Entry 9FOF (electron microscopy, 2.90 A resolution); this record covers chains r and D of the 12 polymer chains in the assembly.

== Chain r (and D) ==
Name: Annexin A11
Source organism: Homo sapiens
Notes: chain D of this document is another copy of the same molecule, construct and numbering; everything in this record applies to it too
UniProt: P50995 (ANX11_HUMAN); residues 39-74 here = UniProt positions 39-74
Amino-acid sequence (36 residues; numbered 39 to 74; the number before each row is that of its first residue):
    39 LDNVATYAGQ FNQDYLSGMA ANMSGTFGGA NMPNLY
UniProt features mapped onto this chain:
  - natural variant: Asp40 (D40G: In ALS23; D40Y: In IBMWMA)

== Interface between chain r and chain D ==
Contacting residue pairs (76):
  Leu39(r) with Leu39(D); Asp40(D), hydrogen bond (backbone-backbone)
  Asp40(r) with Asp40(D)
  Asn41(r) with Asp40(D), hydrogen bond (backbone-backbone); Asn41(D), hydrogen bond; Val42(D), hydrogen bond (backbone-backbone)
  Val42(r) with Val42(D); Thr64(D)
  Ala43(r) with Val42(D), hydrogen bond (backbone-backbone); Ala43(D); Thr44(D), hydrogen bond (backbone-backbone); Thr64(D)
  Thr44(r) with Thr44(D); Ser62(D); Thr64(D), hydrogen bond
  Tyr45(r) with Thr44(D), hydrogen bond (backbone-backbone); Tyr45(D), hydrophobic; Ala46(D), hydrogen bond (backbone-backbone)
  Ala46(r) with Ala46(D)
  Gly47(r) with Ala46(D); Gly47(D); Gln48(D), hydrogen bond (backbone-backbone)
  Gln48(r) with Gln48(D); Phe49(D), hydrogen bond (backbone-backbone)
  Phe49(r) with Phe49(D), hydrophobic
  Asn50(r) with Gln48(D); Phe49(D), hydrogen bond (backbone-backbone); Asn50(D), hydrogen bond; Gln51(D), hydrogen bond (backbone-backbone); Asp52(D)
  Gln51(r) with Gln51(D), hydrogen bond; Asp52(D), hydrogen bond (backbone-side chain)
  Asp52(r) with Asp52(D), hydrogen bond (backbone-side chain); Tyr53(D), hydrogen bond (backbone-backbone)
  Tyr53(r) with Tyr53(D), hydrophobic
  Leu54(r) with Leu54(D)
  Ser55(r) with Leu54(D), hydrogen bond (backbone-backbone); Ser55(D)
  Gly56(r) with Leu54(D), hydrogen bond (backbone-backbone); Ser55(D); Gly56(D)
  Met57(r) with Leu54(D); Gly56(D), hydrogen bond (backbone-backbone); Met57(D); Ala58(D), hydrogen bond (backbone-backbone)
  Ala58(r) with Ala58(D)
  Ala59(r) with Ala58(D), hydrogen bond (backbone-backbone); Ala59(D); Asn60(D), hydrogen bond (backbone-backbone)
  Asn60(r) with Asn60(D), hydrogen bond
  Met61(r) with Asn60(D), hydrogen bond (backbone-backbone); Met61(D), hydrophobic; Ser62(D), hydrogen bond (backbone-backbone)
  Ser62(r) with Ser62(D)
  Gly63(r) with Ser62(D), hydrogen bond (backbone-backbone); Gly63(D); Thr64(D), hydrogen bond (backbone-backbone)
  Thr64(r) with Thr64(D)
  Phe65(r) with Thr64(D), hydrogen bond (backbone-backbone); Phe65(D), hydrophobic; Gly66(D), hydrogen bond (backbone-backbone)
  Gly67(r) with Gly66(D); Gly67(D)
  Ala68(r) with Gly67(D), hydrogen bond (backbone-backbone); Asn69(D), hydrogen bond (backbone-side chain)
  Asn69(r) with Asn69(D), hydrogen bond (backbone-side chain); Met70(D), hydrogen bond (backbone-backbone)
  Met70(r) with Met70(D)
  Pro71(r) with Met70(D); Pro71(D); Asn72(D), hydrogen bond (backbone-backbone)
  Asn72(r) with Asn72(D)
  Leu73(r) with Asn72(D), hydrogen bond (backbone-backbone); Leu73(D); Tyr74(D), hydrogen bond (backbone-backbone)
  Tyr74(r) with Tyr74(D), hydrophobic
Also at the interface, not in a pair above, chain r (36 interface residues in all): Gly66
Also at the interface, not in a pair above, chain D (36 interface residues in all): Ala68

== Overview ==
The chain r/chain D interface involves 36 residues from each chain, with 38 hydrogen bonds. Polar contacts
include Asn41(r)-Asn41(D), Thr44(r)-Thr64(D) and Asn50(r)-Asn50(D).
Both chains are Annexin A11 (Homo sapiens). Entry 9FOF (Structure of heteromeric amyloid filament of TDP-43
and AXNA11 from FTLD-TDP Type C (variant 2)) was determined by electron microscopy, deposited together with
9FOR.
